PDB entry 6YN1 | X-ray diffraction, 2.35 A resolution | chains B and J of the 10 polymer chains in the assembly

== Chain B ==
Molecule: Histone H2B
From: Xenopus laevis
UniProt: A0A1L8FQA5 (A0A1L8FQA5_XENLA); residues 27-125 here correspond to UniProt positions 28-126 (UniProt number = residue number + 1)
Amino-acid sequence (100 residues; row label = number of the first residue in the row):
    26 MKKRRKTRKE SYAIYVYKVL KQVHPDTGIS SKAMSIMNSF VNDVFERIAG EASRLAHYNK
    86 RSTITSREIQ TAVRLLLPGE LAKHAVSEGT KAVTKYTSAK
Unresolved in the structure: 26-34, 125
Construct notes: initiating methionine (26)

== Chain J ==
Molecule: Aprataxin and PNK-like factor
From: Homo sapiens
Notes: EC 4.2.99.18
UniProt: Q8IW19 (APLF_HUMAN); residue numbers follow UniProt; this construct covers 449-490
Amino-acid sequence (43 residues; each row starts with the number of its first residue):
   448 GLDEDNDNVG QPNEYDLNDS FLDDEEEDYE PTDEDSDWEP GKE
Unresolved in the structure: 448-458, 488-490
Construct notes: expression tag (448)
From the paper describing this entry:
  - mutagenesis - Y476A/W485A: unchanged binding to H3-H4
  - mutagenesis - Y462A/F468A, Y462A/F468A/Y476A/W485A, Y476A/W485A: decreased binding to octamer-mix

== How chain B and chain J interact ==
Pairs across the interface - 16 pairs, chain B then chain J:
  A38(B) with W485(J), hydrophobic
  I39(B) with W485(J), hydrophobic; P487(J), hydrophobic
  Y42(B) with W485(J), hydrophobic; P487(J)
  I54(B) with D484(J); W485(J), hydrogen bond (backbone-backbone)
  S55(B) with D482(J), hydrogen bond; S483(J); W485(J)
  S56(B) with D482(J), hydrogen bond (backbone-side chain); S483(J), hydrogen bond (backbone-backbone); W485(J)
  K57(B) with D480(J), salt bridge; D482(J), hydrogen bond (backbone-side chain)
  M59(B) with W485(J)
Interface residues without a listed pair, chain J (7 interface residues in all): E481
The authors on this interface:
  - interface residues, chain J: D482(J), W485(J)

== Summary ==
8 residues of chain B and 7 residues of chain J are in contact; the contacts include 5 hydrogen bonds and 1
salt bridge. Polar pairs include K57(B)-D480(J), S55(B)-D482(J) and S56(B)-D482(J). The paper reports that
Y462A/F468A, Y462A/F468A/Y476A/W485A and Y476A/W485A of chain J reduce binding to octamer-mix; interface
residues D482(J) and W485(J).
Chain B is Histone H2B (Xenopus laevis) and chain J is Aprataxin and PNK-like factor (Homo sapiens); the
structure, Crystal structure of histone chaperone APLF acidic domain bound to the histone H2A-H2B-H3-H4
octamer, was determined by X-ray diffraction.
